Entry 9EPC (electron microscopy, 3.00 A resolution); this record covers chains C and E of the 21 polymer chains in the assembly.

== Chain C ==
Molecule: RpoB, subunit beta
From: Sinapis alba
Amino-acid sequence (1072 residues; row label = number of the first residue in the row):
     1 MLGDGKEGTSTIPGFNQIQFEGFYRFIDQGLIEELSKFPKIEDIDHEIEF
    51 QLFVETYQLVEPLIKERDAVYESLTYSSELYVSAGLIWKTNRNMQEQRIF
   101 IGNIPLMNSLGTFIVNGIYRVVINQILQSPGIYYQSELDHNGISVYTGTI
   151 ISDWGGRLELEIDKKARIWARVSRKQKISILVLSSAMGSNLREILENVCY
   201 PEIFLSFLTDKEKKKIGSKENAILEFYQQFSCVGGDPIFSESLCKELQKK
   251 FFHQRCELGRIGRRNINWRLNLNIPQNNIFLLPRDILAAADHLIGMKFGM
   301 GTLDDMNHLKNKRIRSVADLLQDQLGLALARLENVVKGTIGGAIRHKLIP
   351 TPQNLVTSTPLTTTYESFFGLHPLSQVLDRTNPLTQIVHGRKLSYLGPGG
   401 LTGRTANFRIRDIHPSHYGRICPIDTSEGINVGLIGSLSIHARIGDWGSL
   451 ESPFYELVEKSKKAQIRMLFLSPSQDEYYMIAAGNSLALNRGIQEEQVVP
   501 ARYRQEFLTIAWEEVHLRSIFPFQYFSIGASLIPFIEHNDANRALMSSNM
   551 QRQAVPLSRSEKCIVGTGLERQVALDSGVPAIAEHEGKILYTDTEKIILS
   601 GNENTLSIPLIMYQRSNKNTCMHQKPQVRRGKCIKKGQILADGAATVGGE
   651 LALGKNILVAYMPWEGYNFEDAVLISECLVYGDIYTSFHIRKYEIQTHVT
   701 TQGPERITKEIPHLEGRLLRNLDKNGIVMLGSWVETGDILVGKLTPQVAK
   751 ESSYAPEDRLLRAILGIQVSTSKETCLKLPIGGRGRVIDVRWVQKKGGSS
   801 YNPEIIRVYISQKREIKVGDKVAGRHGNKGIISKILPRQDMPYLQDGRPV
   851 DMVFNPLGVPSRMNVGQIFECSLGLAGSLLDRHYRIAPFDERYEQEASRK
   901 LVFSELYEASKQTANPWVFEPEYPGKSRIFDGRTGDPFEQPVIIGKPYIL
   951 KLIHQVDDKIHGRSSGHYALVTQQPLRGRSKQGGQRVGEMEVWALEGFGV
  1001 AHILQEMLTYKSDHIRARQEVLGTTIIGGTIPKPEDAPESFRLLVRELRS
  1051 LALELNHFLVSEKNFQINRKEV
Not modelled in the structure: 1-4, 206-250, 698-704, 747-774, 795-801, 959-984, 1029-1033

== Chain E ==
Molecule: DNA-directed RNA polymerase subunit beta''
From: Sinapis alba
Reference sequence: A0A6C0M829 (A0A6C0M829_SINAL); residue numbers follow UniProt; this construct covers 1-1373
Amino-acid sequence (1373 residues; each row starts with the number of its first residue):
     1 MAERANLVFHNKVIDGTAIKRLISRLIDHFGMAYTSHILDQVKTLGFQQA
    51 TATSISLGIDDLLTIPSKGWLVQDAEQQSLILEKHHHYGNVHAVEKLRQS
   101 IEIWYATSEYLRQEMNPNFRMTDPFNPVHMMSFSGARGNASQVHQLVGMR
   151 GLMSDPQGQMIDLPIQSNLREGLSLTEYIISCYGARKGVVDTAVRTSDAG
   201 YLTRRLVEVVQHIVVRRTDCGTIRGISVSPRNKSRMMSERIFIQTLIGRV
   251 LADDIYIGSRCVAFRNQDLGIGLVNRFITFGTQSISIRTPFTCRSTSWIC
   301 RLCYGRSPTHGDLVELGEAVGIIAGQSIGEPGTQLTLRTFHTGGVFTGGT
   351 AEHVRAPYNGKIKFNEDLVHPTRTRHGHPAFLCYIDLSVIIESEDIIHSV
   401 TIPPKSFLLVQNDQYVESEQVIAEIREGTYTFHFKERVRKYIYSDSEGEM
   451 HWSTDVSHAPEFTYSNVHLLPKTSHLWILSGGSCGSSLILFSIHKDQDQM
   501 NIPFLSVERKSISSLSVNNDQVSQKFFSSDFSDKKKSGIPNYSELNGIVG
   551 TSHYNFIYSAIFHENSDLLAKRRRNRFLIPFQSIQEQEQEKEFIPHSGIS
   601 VEIPINGIFRRNSIFAFFDDPRYRRKSSGILKYGTLKADSIIQKEDMIEY
   651 RGVQKFKTKYEMKVDRFFFIPEEVHILPESSAIMVENYSIIGVDTRITLN
   701 IRSQVGGLIRVERKKKRIELKIFSGDIHFPDKTDKISRHSGILIPPGRGK
   751 TNSKESKNLKNWIYVQRITPTKKKFFVLVRPVATYEIADSINLATLFPKD
   801 LFREKDNIQLRVFNYILYGNGKPTRGISDTSIQLVRTCLVLNWDQDNKNS
   851 SLEEVRAFFVEVNTKGLIRDFIRIGLVKSHISYIRKRNNPPDSGLISADS
   901 MNPFYSISPKAGILHQSLRQNHGTIRMFLNRNKESQSLLILSSSNCFRIG
   951 PFNHVKYHNVINQSIKKKPLITIKNSSGPLGTAIQISNFYSFLPLLTYNQ
  1001 ISVIKYLQLDNFKYIFQVIHSYLIDENGRIFNLDPYSNLVLNPFKLNWYF
  1051 LHQNYNNNYCEETSTIISLGQFFCENVCIAKKEPYLKSGQVLIVQRDSVV
  1101 IRSAKPYLATPGAKVHGHYREILYEGDTLVTFIYEKSRSGDITQGLPKVE
  1151 QVLEVRSIDSISLNLEKRIKGWNRCITRILGIPWGFLIGAELTIVQSRIS
  1201 LVNKIQKVYRSQGVQIHNRHIEIIVRQITSKVLVSEEGMSNVFLPGELIG
  1251 LLRAERTGRALEEAICYRAVLLGITRASLNTQSFISEASFQETARVLAKA
  1301 ALRGRIDWLKGLKENVVLGGVIPAGTGFNKGLVHCSRQHTNILLEKKTKN
  1351 LSLLEGDMRDILFYHREFCDSSI
Not modelled in the structure: 1-2, 336-341, 428-434, 507-564, 583-597, 624-791, 820-832, 845-852, 909-919, 959-969, 1138-1143, 1333-1373
Metal / ion sites: Zn2+: Cys220, Cys293, Cys300, Cys303

== Chain C / chain E interface ==
Residue-residue contacts - 149 pairs, chain C then chain E:
  Arg92(C) with Leu817(E), hydrogen bond (side chain-backbone); Tyr818(E)
  Tyr200(C) with Tyr464(E)
  Phe298(C) with Phe462(E), hydrophobic; Tyr464(E), hydrophobic; Ser465(E)
  Met300(C) with Ser465(E); Asn466(E)
  Phe408(C) with Val190(E), hydrophobic; Val194(E), hydrophobic
  Arg411(C) with Arg186(E), hydrogen bond (backbone-side chain); Val190(E)
  Asp412(C) with Pro156(E)
  Ile413(C) with Pro156(E); Cys182(E); Tyr183(E); Arg186(E)
  His414(C) with Tyr183(E)
  Pro415(C) with Tyr183(E)
  Tyr418(C) with Ile179(E), hydrophobic; Tyr183(E), hydrogen bond
  Pro423(C) with Cys182(E), hydrophobic; Arg186(E), hydrogen bond (backbone-side chain)
  Ile424(C) with Tyr178(E), hydrophobic; Cys182(E), hydrophobic
  Thr426(C) with Arg186(E), hydrogen bond
  Ala483(C) with Thr176(E)
  Tyr503(C) with Glu1125(E); Gly1126(E), hydrogen bond (side chain-backbone)
  Arg504(C) with Tyr443(E); Gly1126(E), hydrogen bond (side chain-backbone)
  Glu506(C) with Asp162(E)
  Phe507(C) with Ile161(E), hydrophobic; Asp162(E); Leu163(E), hydrophobic
  His516(C) with Glu1125(E), salt bridge
  Tyr525(C) with Leu175(E), hydrophobic; Ile179(E), hydrophobic
  Phe526(C) with Tyr178(E), hydrophobic
  Ile536(C) with Tyr178(E)
  Glu537(C) with Gly172(E); Leu173(E), hydrogen bond (backbone-backbone)
  His538(C) with Leu169(E), hydrogen bond (side chain-backbone); Arg170(E), hydrogen bond (side chain-backbone); Glu171(E); Gly172(E), hydrogen bond (side chain-backbone)
  Asn539(C) with Tyr178(E), hydrogen bond (backbone-side chain)
  Asp540(C) with Arg150(E), salt bridge; Leu169(E); Tyr178(E)
  Ala541(C) with Tyr178(E); Cys182(E), hydrophobic; Ala185(E), hydrophobic
  Asn542(C) with Ala185(E)
  Ala544(C) with Tyr178(E)
  Tyr661(C) with Ile55(E); Ser56(E), hydrogen bond (backbone-side chain)
  Met662(C) with Thr51(E); Ser54(E)
  Pro663(C) with Ala50(E); Thr51(E), hydrogen bond (backbone-side chain); Ile55(E)
  Trp664(C) with Thr51(E)
  Glu665(C) with Gln48(E); Thr51(E), hydrogen bond (backbone-side chain)
  Gly666(C) with Phe47(E)
  Phe669(C) with Phe47(E), hydrophobic
  Glu670(C) with Arg137(E)
  Pro856(C) with Ile55(E); Leu57(E); Met131(E), hydrophobic
  Leu857(C) with Met131(E), hydrophobic; Arg137(E)
  Val859(C) with Leu57(E), hydrophobic
  Pro860(C) with Leu57(E), hydrophobic; Met131(E), hydrophobic; Gln142(E); Leu146(E), hydrophobic
  Ser861(C) with Arg137(E), hydrogen bond; Gln142(E), hydrogen bond (backbone-side chain)
  Arg862(C) with Arg137(E)
  Met863(C) with Gln142(E); Gln145(E); Leu146(E), hydrophobic; Arg150(E); Leu169(E)
  Val865(C) with Leu62(E), hydrophobic; Leu146(E), hydrophobic
  Ile868(C) with Ile59(E), hydrophobic
  Phe869(C) with Ile59(E), hydrophobic; Arg170(E)
  Phe889(C) with Leu173(E); Ser174(E); Leu175(E), hydrophobic; Tyr178(E), hydrophobic
  Glu891(C) with Glu171(E)
  Glu896(C) with Arg170(E), salt bridge; Glu171(E)
  Arg899(C) with Asp60(E), salt bridge
  Phe903(C) with Ile59(E), hydrophobic; Asp60(E)
  Pro924(C) with Asp60(E)
  Lys926(C) with Ser56(E), hydrogen bond (side chain-backbone); Asp61(E), salt bridge; Pro127(E)
  Phe938(C) with Thr51(E); Ala52(E); Ser54(E)
  Glu939(C) with Ala52(E); Thr53(E)
  Gln940(C) with Thr53(E), hydrogen bond (backbone-backbone); Ser54(E)
  Pro941(C) with Ser56(E)
  Val942(C) with Ser54(E); Ser56(E)
  Ile943(C) with Ser56(E), hydrogen bond (backbone-side chain); Leu57(E)
  Glu989(C) with Arg204(E), salt bridge
  Trp993(C) with Arg204(E); Val207(E), hydrophobic; Ile322(E); Gln326(E)
  Ala994(C) with Gln326(E)
  Glu996(C) with Ala319(E); Ile322(E); Leu1312(E); Val1316(E); Ile1322(E)
  Gly997(C) with Glu318(E); Ile323(E)
  Gly999(C) with Gly1325(E); Thr1326(E), hydrogen bond (backbone-backbone)
  Ala1001(C) with Val1321(E), hydrophobic; Ile1322(E), hydrophobic; Ala1324(E); Thr1326(E), hydrogen bond (backbone-side chain); Gly1327(E)
  His1002(C) with Thr1326(E), hydrogen bond
  Leu1004(C) with Ile1322(E), hydrophobic
  Gln1005(C) with Gly1319(E); Val1321(E)
  Leu1008(C) with Val1316(E)
  Pro1038(C) with Leu1318(E); Gly1319(E)
  Phe1041(C) with Val1317(E); Leu1318(E), hydrophobic
  Leu1048(C) with Leu1297(E), hydrophobic
  Leu1053(C) with Ala1301(E), hydrophobic
  Val1060(C) with Trp1308(E), hydrophobic
Other interface residues (no listed pair), chain C (97 interface residues in all): Lys297, Gly299, Thr302, Arg409, Cys422, Asp425, Val432, Val498, Pro500, Thr509, Asp671, Gly858, Val902, Arg933, Met990, Val992, Val1000, Ser1040, Leu1055, His1057
Other interface residues (no listed pair), chain E (87 interface residues in all): Gly58, Leu80, Glu83, Gln157, Ile180, Ser181, Thr203, Lys440, Tyr441, Glu461, Val467, His1116, Asp1127, Phe1284, Leu1309, Lys1313

== In short ==
97 residues of chain C face 87 of chain E across their interface, with 23 hydrogen bonds and 6 salt bridges.
Polar pairs include His516(C)-Glu1125(E), Asp540(C)-Arg150(E) and Glu896(C)-Arg170(E). Cys220(E), Cys293(E),
Cys300(E) and Cys303(E) form the Zn2+ site.
Here chain C is RpoB, subunit beta and chain E is DNA-directed RNA polymerase subunit beta'', both from
Sinapis alba. Entry 9EPC (Cryo-EM structure of the Plastid-encoded RNA polymerase from Sinapis alba) was
determined by electron microscopy.
